PDB entry 8CAT | X-ray diffraction, 2.50 A resolution | chains A and B

# Chain A (and B)
Name: Catalase
Source organism: Bos taurus
Notes: EC 1.11.1.6; chain B of this document is another copy of the same molecule, construct and numbering; everything in this record applies to it too
Reference sequence: P00432 (CATA_BOVIN); numbering as in UniProt (aligned over 1-506)
Chain sequence (506 residues; numbered 1 to 506; the number before each row is that of its first residue):
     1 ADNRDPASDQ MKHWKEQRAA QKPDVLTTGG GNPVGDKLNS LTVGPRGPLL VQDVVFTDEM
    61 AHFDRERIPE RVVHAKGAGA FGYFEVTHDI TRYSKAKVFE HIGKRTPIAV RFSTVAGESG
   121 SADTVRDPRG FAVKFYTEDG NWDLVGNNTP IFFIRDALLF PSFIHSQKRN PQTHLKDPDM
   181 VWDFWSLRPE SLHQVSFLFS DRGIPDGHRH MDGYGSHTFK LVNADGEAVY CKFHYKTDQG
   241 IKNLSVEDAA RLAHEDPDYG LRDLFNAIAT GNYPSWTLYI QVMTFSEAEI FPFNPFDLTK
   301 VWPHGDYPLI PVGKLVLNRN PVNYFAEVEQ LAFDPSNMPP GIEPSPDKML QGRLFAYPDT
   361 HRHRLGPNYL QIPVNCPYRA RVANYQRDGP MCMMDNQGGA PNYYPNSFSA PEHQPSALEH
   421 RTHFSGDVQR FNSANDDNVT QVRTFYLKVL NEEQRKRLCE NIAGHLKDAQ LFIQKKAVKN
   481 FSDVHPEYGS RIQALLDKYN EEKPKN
Unresolved in the structure: 1-2, 501-506
Metal / ion sites: heme Fe near Tyr-357 (its only coordinating residue here)
Residues lining bound ligands:
  - heme (HEM): Arg-71, Val-72, Val-73, His-74, Arg-111, Ser-113, Gly-130, Phe-131, Ala-132, Val-145, Gly-146, Asn-147, Phe-152, Ala-157, Phe-160, Gly-215, Ser-216, His-217, Leu-298, Leu-331, Phe-333, Met-349, Arg-353, Ala-356, Tyr-357, Thr-360, His-361, Arg-364
  - NADPH (NDP; NADPH dihydro-nicotinamide-adenine-dinucleotide phosphate): Pro-150, His-193, Phe-197, Ser-200, Arg-202, Asp-212, Tyr-214, His-234, Lys-236, Ile-241, Gln-281, Val-301, Trp-302, Pro-303, His-304, Gln-441, Thr-444, Phe-445, Val-449
UniProt features mapped onto this chain:
  - active site: Asn-148

# Chain A / chain B interface
Pairs across the interface (183; chain A residue first):
  Arg-4(A) / Asp-179(B)  salt bridge
  Arg-4(A) / Asp-468(B)  hydrogen bond (side chain-backbone)
  Arg-4(A) / Ala-469(B)
  Arg-4(A) / Gln-470(B)
  Ala-7(A) / Thr-173(B)
  Ala-7(A) / Leu-175(B)  hydrophobic
  Gln-10(A) / Asn-170(B)  hydrogen bond
  Gln-10(A) / Gln-172(B)
  Met-11(A) / Met-180(B)  hydrophobic
  Lys-12(A) / Gln-470(B)
  Asp-36(A) / Arg-430(B)
  Lys-37(A) / Leu-158(B)  hydrogen bond (side chain-backbone)
  Leu-38(A) / Asp-156(B)
  Leu-38(A) / Leu-159(B)
  Leu-38(A) / Arg-188(B)
  Asn-39(A) / Asp-156(B)
  Asn-39(A) / Arg-430(B)  hydrogen bond (backbone-side chain)
  Asn-39(A) / Phe-431(B)  hydrogen bond (side chain-backbone)
  Asn-39(A) / Asn-432(B)
  Asn-39(A) / Ser-433(B)
  Ser-40(A) / Asp-156(B)  hydrogen bond (backbone-side chain)
  Ser-40(A) / Leu-158(B)
  Ser-40(A) / Arg-430(B)
  Leu-41(A) / Gln-429(B)
  Leu-41(A) / Arg-430(B)
  Thr-42(A) / Lys-348(B)
  Thr-42(A) / Asp-427(B)
  Thr-42(A) / Val-428(B)
  Thr-42(A) / Gln-429(B)  hydrogen bond (backbone-backbone)
  Thr-42(A) / Phe-431(B)
  Val-43(A) / Gly-426(B)
  Val-43(A) / Asp-427(B)
  Gly-44(A) / Asp-427(B)  hydrogen bond (backbone-backbone)
  Gly-44(A) / Phe-431(B)
  Pro-45(A) / Lys-348(B)
  Pro-45(A) / Phe-431(B)  hydrophobic
  Arg-46(A) / Asn-294(B)
  Arg-46(A) / Pro-295(B)
  Arg-46(A) / Pro-346(B)
  Arg-46(A) / Phe-424(B)
  Gly-47(A) / Pro-346(B)
  Gly-47(A) / Phe-424(B)
  Pro-48(A) / Gln-351(B)
  Pro-48(A) / Phe-424(B)
  Leu-49(A) / Gln-351(B)  hydrogen bond (backbone-side chain)
  Leu-49(A) / Gly-352(B)
  Leu-50(A) / Val-428(B)  hydrophobic
  Asp-53(A) / Arg-430(B)  salt bridge
  Val-55(A) / Arg-430(B)
  Phe-56(A) / Ala-157(B)  hydrophobic
  Phe-56(A) / Gly-352(B)
  Thr-57(A) / Phe-355(B)
  Glu-59(A) / Leu-158(B)
  Glu-59(A) / Pro-161(B)
  Met-60(A) / Phe-355(B)  hydrophobic
  Met-60(A) / Ala-356(B)  hydrophobic
  Ala-61(A) / Asp-359(B)
  Phe-63(A) / Val-72(B)
  Phe-63(A) / Phe-160(B)  hydrophobic
  Phe-63(A) / Ile-164(B)  hydrophobic
  Asp-64(A) / Phe-355(B)
  Asp-64(A) / Ala-356(B)
  Asp-64(A) / Asp-359(B)
  Asp-64(A) / Thr-360(B)  hydrogen bond (backbone-side chain)
  Asp-64(A) / His-363(B)
  Arg-65(A) / Asp-359(B)  salt bridge
  Arg-65(A) / His-363(B)
  Glu-66(A) / His-165(B)  salt bridge
  Arg-67(A) / Pro-69(B)
  Arg-67(A) / Glu-70(B)
  Arg-67(A) / Val-72(B)  hydrogen bond (side chain-backbone)
  Arg-67(A) / Lys-168(B)
  Arg-67(A) / His-363(B)  hydrogen bond (backbone-side chain)
  Pro-69(A) / Arg-67(B)
  Pro-69(A) / Ile-68(B)
  Pro-69(A) / Pro-69(B)
  Glu-70(A) / Arg-67(B)
  Val-72(A) / Phe-63(B)
  Val-72(A) / Arg-67(B)  hydrogen bond (backbone-side chain)
  Glu-118(A) / Gly-120(B)
  Ser-119(A) / Glu-118(B)
  Gly-120(A) / Glu-118(B)
  Gly-120(A) / Gly-120(B)
  Gly-120(A) / Ser-121(B)
  Ser-121(A) / Gly-120(B)
  Asp-156(A) / Leu-38(B)
  Asp-156(A) / Asn-39(B)
  Asp-156(A) / Ser-40(B)  hydrogen bond
  Ala-157(A) / Phe-56(B)  hydrophobic
  Leu-158(A) / Lys-37(B)  hydrogen bond (backbone-side chain)
  Leu-158(A) / Asn-39(B)
  Leu-158(A) / Ser-40(B)
  Leu-158(A) / Phe-56(B)  hydrophobic
  Leu-158(A) / Glu-59(B)
  Leu-159(A) / Leu-38(B)
  Phe-160(A) / Phe-63(B)  hydrophobic
  Ile-164(A) / Phe-63(B)  hydrophobic
  His-165(A) / Glu-66(B)  salt bridge
  Lys-168(A) / Arg-67(B)
  Arg-169(A) / Asp-258(B)  salt bridge
  Asn-170(A) / Gln-10(B)  hydrogen bond
  Pro-171(A) / Val-322(B)
  Pro-171(A) / Asn-323(B)
  Pro-171(A) / Tyr-324(B)  hydrogen bond (backbone-backbone)
  Gln-172(A) / Gln-10(B)
  Gln-172(A) / Phe-265(B)
  Gln-172(A) / Pro-321(B)  hydrogen bond (side chain-backbone)
  Gln-172(A) / Val-322(B)
  Thr-173(A) / Ala-7(B)
  Thr-173(A) / Phe-265(B)
  His-174(A) / Tyr-324(B)
  Leu-175(A) / Ala-7(B)  hydrophobic
  Leu-175(A) / Asp-258(B)
  Leu-175(A) / Arg-262(B)
  Asp-179(A) / Arg-4(B)  salt bridge
  Met-180(A) / Met-11(B)  hydrophobic
  Arg-188(A) / Leu-38(B)
  Ala-250(A) / His-254(B)
  His-254(A) / Ala-250(B)
  His-254(A) / His-254(B)  hydrogen bond
  Asp-258(A) / Arg-169(B)  salt bridge
  Asp-258(A) / His-174(B)
  Asp-258(A) / Leu-175(B)
  Leu-261(A) / Thr-173(B)
  Leu-261(A) / His-174(B)
  Arg-262(A) / Leu-175(B)
  Phe-265(A) / Gln-172(B)
  Phe-265(A) / Thr-173(B)
  Asn-294(A) / Arg-46(B)
  Pro-295(A) / Arg-46(B)
  Pro-321(A) / Gln-172(B)  hydrogen bond (backbone-side chain)
  Val-322(A) / Pro-171(B)
  Val-322(A) / Gln-172(B)  hydrogen bond (backbone-side chain)
  Asn-323(A) / Pro-171(B)
  Tyr-324(A) / Pro-171(B)  hydrogen bond (backbone-backbone)
  Tyr-324(A) / His-174(B)
  Pro-346(A) / Arg-46(B)
  Pro-346(A) / Gly-47(B)
  Lys-348(A) / Pro-45(B)
  Gln-351(A) / Pro-48(B)
  Gln-351(A) / Leu-49(B)
  Gly-352(A) / Phe-56(B)
  Phe-355(A) / Phe-56(B)  hydrophobic
  Phe-355(A) / Met-60(B)  hydrophobic
  Phe-355(A) / Asp-64(B)
  Ala-356(A) / Met-60(B)  hydrophobic
  Ala-356(A) / Asp-64(B)
  Asp-359(A) / Ala-61(B)
  Asp-359(A) / Asp-64(B)
  Asp-359(A) / Arg-65(B)  salt bridge
  Thr-360(A) / Asp-64(B)  hydrogen bond (side chain-backbone)
  His-363(A) / Asp-64(B)
  His-363(A) / Arg-65(B)
  His-363(A) / Arg-67(B)  hydrogen bond (side chain-backbone)
  Phe-424(A) / Arg-46(B)
  Phe-424(A) / Gly-47(B)
  Phe-424(A) / Pro-48(B)
  Gly-426(A) / Val-43(B)
  Gly-426(A) / Gly-44(B)
  Asp-427(A) / Thr-42(B)
  Asp-427(A) / Val-43(B)
  Asp-427(A) / Gly-44(B)  hydrogen bond (backbone-backbone)
  Val-428(A) / Leu-41(B)  hydrophobic
  Val-428(A) / Thr-42(B)
  Val-428(A) / Leu-50(B)  hydrophobic
  Gln-429(A) / Leu-41(B)
  Gln-429(A) / Thr-42(B)  hydrogen bond (backbone-backbone)
  Arg-430(A) / Asp-36(B)  hydrogen bond (side chain-backbone)
  Arg-430(A) / Asn-39(B)  hydrogen bond (side chain-backbone)
  Arg-430(A) / Ser-40(B)
  Arg-430(A) / Leu-41(B)
  Arg-430(A) / Asp-53(B)  salt bridge
  Arg-430(A) / Val-55(B)
  Phe-431(A) / Asn-39(B)  hydrogen bond (backbone-side chain)
  Phe-431(A) / Thr-42(B)
  Phe-431(A) / Gly-44(B)
  Phe-431(A) / Pro-45(B)  hydrophobic
  Asn-432(A) / Asn-39(B)
  Ser-433(A) / Asn-39(B)
  Asp-468(A) / Arg-4(B)
  Ala-469(A) / Arg-4(B)
  Gln-470(A) / Arg-4(B)
  Gln-470(A) / Lys-12(B)
Other interface residues (no listed pair), chain A (100 interface residues in all): Ser-8, Ile-68, Val-73, Pro-161, Ser-162, Asp-177, Ala-253, Phe-293, Phe-296, Ser-425
Other interface residues (no listed pair), chain B (100 interface residues in all): Ser-8, Gln-52, Thr-57, Val-73, Ser-119, Asp-177, Leu-261, Ala-288, Phe-293, Phe-296, Ser-425

# Summary
Chain A and chain B each contribute 100 residues to their interface, with 29 hydrogen bonds and 10 salt
bridges. Polar contacts include Arg-4(A)/Asp-179(B), Asp-53(A)/Arg-430(B) and Arg-65(A)/Asp-359(B). Bound to
chain A: heme and NADPH. From UniProt: active-site residue Asn-148(A) on chain A.
Chain A and chain B are both Catalase (Bos taurus); the structure, The NADPH binding site on beef liver
catalase, was determined by X-ray diffraction (same publication as 7CAT).
